3CAK - chains A and B; structure by X-ray diffraction, 1.83 A resolution.

Chain A (and B):
Protein: Parathion hydrolase
Organism: Brevundimonas diminuta
Notes: EC 3.1.8.1; chain B of this document is another copy of the same molecule, construct and numbering; everything in this record applies to it too
Reference sequence: P0A434 (OPD_BREDI); residues 35-365 here = UniProt positions 35-365
Sequence (331 residues; numbered 35 to 365; the number before each row is that of its first residue):
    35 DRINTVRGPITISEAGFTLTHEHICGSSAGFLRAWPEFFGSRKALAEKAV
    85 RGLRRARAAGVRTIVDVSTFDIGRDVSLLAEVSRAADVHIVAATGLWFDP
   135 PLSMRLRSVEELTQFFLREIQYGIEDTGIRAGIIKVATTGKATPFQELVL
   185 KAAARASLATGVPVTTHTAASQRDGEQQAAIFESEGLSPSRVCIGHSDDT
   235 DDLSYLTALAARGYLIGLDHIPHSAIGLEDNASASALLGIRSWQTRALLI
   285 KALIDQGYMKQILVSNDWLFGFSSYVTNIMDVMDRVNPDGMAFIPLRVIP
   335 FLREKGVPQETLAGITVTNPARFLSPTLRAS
Disordered / not traced: 365
Modified positions: Lys-169 (lysine nz-carboxylic acid; KCX)
Metal / ion sites: Co2+ site 1: His-55, His-57, Lys-169, Asp-301 (together with diethyl hydrogen phosphate); Co2+ site 2: Lys-169, His-201, His-230 (together with diethyl hydrogen phosphate)
Ligand contacts: diethyl hydrogen phosphate (DPF): His-55, His-57, Gly-60, Ile-106, Trp-131, Lys-169, His-201, His-230, His-257, Leu-271, Asp-301, Leu-303, Phe-306
Curated features (UniProtKB/Swiss-Prot):
  - binding site (Zn(2+)): His-55, His-57, Lys-169, His-201, His-230, Asp-301
  - modified residue: Lys-169 (N6-carboxylysine)
Reported in the primary citation:
  - post-translational modification sites: Lys-169
  - binding site for diethyl hydrogen phosphate: Gly-60, Ile-106, Trp-131, Lys-169, His-201, Asp-301, Leu-303
  - Co2+ coordination: Asp-301
  - mutagenesis - G60A: unchanged catalytic activity on paraoxon

Interface between chain A and chain B:
Residue-residue contacts (73):
  Ser-61(A) / Ser-137(B)
  Ser-62(A) / Pro-135(B)
  Ser-62(A) / Leu-136(B)
  Ser-62(A) / Ser-137(B)  hydrogen bond
  Ala-63(A) / Ala-63(B)
  Ala-63(A) / Phe-104(B)
  Gly-64(A) / Phe-104(B)
  Phe-65(A) / Phe-104(B)
  Phe-65(A) / Ser-137(B)
  Arg-67(A) / Arg-67(B)
  Arg-67(A) / Glu-159(B)  salt bridge
  Arg-67(A) / Asp-160(B)  salt bridge
  Ala-68(A) / Phe-104(B)  hydrophobic
  Ala-68(A) / Phe-149(B)
  Ala-68(A) / Arg-152(B)
  Ala-68(A) / Glu-159(B)
  Trp-69(A) / Met-138(B)  hydrophobic
  Trp-69(A) / Arg-141(B)
  Trp-69(A) / Glu-145(B)
  Trp-69(A) / Gln-148(B)  hydrogen bond
  Trp-69(A) / Phe-149(B)  hydrophobic
  Pro-70(A) / Arg-152(B)
  Glu-71(A) / Gln-148(B)  hydrogen bond
  Glu-71(A) / Arg-152(B)  salt bridge
  Phe-72(A) / Arg-141(B)
  Phe-104(A) / Ala-63(B)
  Phe-104(A) / Gly-64(B)
  Phe-104(A) / Phe-65(B)
  Phe-104(A) / Ala-68(B)  hydrophobic
  Trp-131(A) / Leu-136(B)  hydrophobic
  Asp-133(A) / Pro-135(B)
  Asp-133(A) / Leu-136(B)  hydrogen bond (side chain-backbone)
  Asp-133(A) / Arg-139(B)  salt bridge
  Pro-135(A) / Ser-62(B)
  Pro-135(A) / Asp-133(B)
  Leu-136(A) / Ser-62(B)
  Leu-136(A) / Trp-131(B)  hydrophobic
  Leu-136(A) / Asp-133(B)  hydrogen bond (backbone-side chain)
  Leu-136(A) / Ser-308(B)
  Ser-137(A) / Ser-61(B)
  Ser-137(A) / Ser-62(B)  hydrogen bond
  Ser-137(A) / Phe-65(B)
  Ser-137(A) / Ser-307(B)  hydrogen bond
  Ser-137(A) / Ser-308(B)  hydrogen bond (side chain-backbone)
  Met-138(A) / Phe-65(B)  hydrophobic
  Arg-139(A) / Asp-133(B)  salt bridge
  Leu-140(A) / Ser-308(B)
  Leu-140(A) / Tyr-309(B)
  Arg-141(A) / Trp-69(B)
  Arg-141(A) / Phe-72(B)
  Arg-141(A) / Ser-307(B)  hydrogen bond (side chain-backbone)
  Arg-141(A) / Tyr-309(B)  hydrogen bond (side chain-backbone)
  Arg-141(A) / Val-310(B)
  Arg-141(A) / Thr-311(B)  hydrogen bond
  Glu-145(A) / Trp-69(B)
  Glu-145(A) / Thr-311(B)  hydrogen bond
  Phe-149(A) / Ala-68(B)
  Phe-149(A) / Trp-69(B)  hydrophobic
  Arg-152(A) / Ala-68(B)
  Arg-152(A) / Pro-70(B)
  Arg-152(A) / Glu-71(B)  salt bridge
  Glu-159(A) / Arg-67(B)
  Glu-159(A) / Ala-68(B)
  Ser-307(A) / Ser-137(B)  hydrogen bond
  Ser-307(A) / Arg-141(B)  hydrogen bond (backbone-side chain)
  Ser-308(A) / Leu-136(B)
  Ser-308(A) / Ser-137(B)  hydrogen bond (backbone-side chain)
  Ser-308(A) / Leu-140(B)
  Tyr-309(A) / Leu-140(B)
  Tyr-309(A) / Arg-141(B)  hydrogen bond (backbone-side chain)
  Val-310(A) / Arg-141(B)
  Thr-311(A) / Arg-141(B)  hydrogen bond
  Thr-311(A) / Glu-145(B)  hydrogen bond
Interface residues without a listed pair, chain A (32 interface residues in all): Leu-146, Asp-160
Interface residues without a listed pair, chain B (35 interface residues in all): Phe-132, Leu-146, Thr-161

Overview:
Chain A and chain B form an interface of 32 and 35 residues respectively, with 18 hydrogen bonds and 6 salt
bridges. Among the polar pairs are Arg-67(A)/Glu-159(B), Arg-67(A)/Asp-160(B) and Glu-71(A)/Arg-152(B). From
the paper: a binding site for diethyl hydrogen phosphate at Gly-60(A), Ile-106(A) and Trp-131(A) among others;
G60A of chain A leaves catalytic activity on paraoxon unchanged.
Chain A and chain B are both Parathion hydrolase (Brevundimonas diminuta); the structure, X-ray structure of
WT PTE with ethyl phosphate, was determined by X-ray diffraction (same publication as 3CS2 and 2O4Q).
